PDB entry 6ACD | electron microscopy, 3.90 A resolution | chains A and B of the 3 polymer chains in the assembly

== Chain A (and B) ==
Protein: Spike glycoprotein
Organism: Human SARS coronavirus
Notes: chain B of this document is another copy of the same molecule, construct and numbering; everything in this record applies to it too
UniProtKB: P59594 (SPIKE_CVHSA); residue numbers follow UniProt; this construct covers 1-1196
Sequence (1203 residues; each row starts with the number of its first residue):
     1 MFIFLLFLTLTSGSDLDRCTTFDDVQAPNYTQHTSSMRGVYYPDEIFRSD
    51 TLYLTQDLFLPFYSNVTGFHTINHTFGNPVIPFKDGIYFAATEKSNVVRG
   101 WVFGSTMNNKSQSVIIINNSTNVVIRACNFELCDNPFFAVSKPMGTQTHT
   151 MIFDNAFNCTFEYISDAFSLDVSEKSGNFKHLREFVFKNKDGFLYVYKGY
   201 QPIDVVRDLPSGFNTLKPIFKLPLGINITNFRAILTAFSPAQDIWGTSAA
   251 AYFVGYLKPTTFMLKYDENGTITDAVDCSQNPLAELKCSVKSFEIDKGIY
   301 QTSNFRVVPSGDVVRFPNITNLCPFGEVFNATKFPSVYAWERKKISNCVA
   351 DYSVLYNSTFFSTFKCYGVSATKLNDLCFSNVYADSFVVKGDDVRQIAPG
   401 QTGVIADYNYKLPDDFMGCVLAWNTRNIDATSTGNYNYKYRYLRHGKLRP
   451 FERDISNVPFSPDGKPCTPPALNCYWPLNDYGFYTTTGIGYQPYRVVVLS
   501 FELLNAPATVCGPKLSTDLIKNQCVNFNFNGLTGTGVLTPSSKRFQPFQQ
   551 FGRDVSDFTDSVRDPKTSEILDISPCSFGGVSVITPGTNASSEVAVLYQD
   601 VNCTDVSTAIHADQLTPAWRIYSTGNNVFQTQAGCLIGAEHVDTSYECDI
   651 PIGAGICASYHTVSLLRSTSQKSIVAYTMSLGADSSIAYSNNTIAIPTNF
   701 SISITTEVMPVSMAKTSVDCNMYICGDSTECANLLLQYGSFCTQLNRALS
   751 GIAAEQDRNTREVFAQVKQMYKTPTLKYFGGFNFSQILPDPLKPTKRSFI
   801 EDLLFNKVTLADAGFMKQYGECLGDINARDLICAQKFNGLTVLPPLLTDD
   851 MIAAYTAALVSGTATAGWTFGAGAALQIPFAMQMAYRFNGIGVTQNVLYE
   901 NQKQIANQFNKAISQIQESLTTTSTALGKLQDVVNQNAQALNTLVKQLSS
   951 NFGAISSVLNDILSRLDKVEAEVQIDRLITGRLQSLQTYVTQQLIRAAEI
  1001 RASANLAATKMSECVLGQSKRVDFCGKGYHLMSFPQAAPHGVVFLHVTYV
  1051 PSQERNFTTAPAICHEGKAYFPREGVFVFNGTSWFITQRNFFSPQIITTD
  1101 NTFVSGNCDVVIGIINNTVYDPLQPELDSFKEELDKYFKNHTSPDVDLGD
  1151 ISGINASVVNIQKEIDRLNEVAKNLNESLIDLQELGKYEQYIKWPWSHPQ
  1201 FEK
Unresolved in the structure: 1-17, 240-243, 661-673, 812-831, 1120-1203
Construct notes: expression tag (1197-1203)
Curated features (UniProtKB/Swiss-Prot):
  - region: Ser-798 to Tyr-819 (Fusion peptide 1), Lys-817 to Phe-837 (Fusion peptide 2), Asp-1145 to Glu-1184 (Heptad repeat 2)
  - site (Cleavage): Arg-667, Ser-668, Arg-797, Ser-798
  - glycosylation (N-linked (GlcNAc...) asparagine): Asn-29, Asn-65, Asn-73, Asn-109, Asn-118, Asn-119, Asn-158, Asn-227, Asn-269, Asn-318, Asn-330, Asn-357, Asn-589, Asn-602, Asn-691, Asn-699, Asn-783, Asn-1056, Asn-1080, Asn-1116 and 3 more in UniProt
  - natural variant: Ser-49 (S49L: In strain: Isolate GZ50), Gly-77 (G77D: In strain: Isolate BJ01, Isolate BJ02 and 7 more), Asn-78 (N78D: In strain: Isolate GD03), Asn-118 (N118S: In strain: Isolate Shanghai LY), Ala-139 (A139V: In strain: Isolate GD03), Met-144 (M144L: In strain: Isolate BJ03), Gln-147 (Q147R: In strain: Isolate GD03), Phe-193 (F193S: In strain: Isolate Shanghai LY), Asn-227 (N227K: In strain: Isolate SZ3), Ser-239 (S239L: In strain: Isolate GD01 and Isolate SZ3), Ile-244 (I244T: In strain: Isolate BJ01, Isolate BJ02 and 8 more), Thr-261 (T261K: In strain: Isolate SZ3), 31 further natural variant entries in UniProt
  - mutagenesis: Cys-323 (C323A: No effect on human ACE2 binding in vitro), Cys-348 (C348A: Complete loss of human ACE2 binding in vitro), Glu-452 (E452A: 90% loss of human ACE2 binding in vitro), Asp-454 (D454A: Complete loss of human ACE2 binding in vitro), Asp-463 (D463A: Partial loss of human ACE2 binding in vitro), Cys-467 (C467A: Complete loss of human ACE2 binding in vitro), Cys-474 (C474A: Complete loss of human ACE2 binding in vitro), Asp-480 (D480A: No effect on human ACE2 binding in vitro), Arg-667 (R667S: 40% loss of cell-cell fusion), Lys-672 (K672S: No effect on cell-cell fusion), Arg-797 (R797N: Complete loss of trypsin-induced membrane fusion)
Cystine bridges: Cys-128/Cys-159, Cys-278/Cys-288, Cys-323/Cys-348, Cys-366/Cys-419, Cys-378/Cys-511, Cys-467/Cys-474, Cys-524/Cys-576, Cys-603/Cys-635, Cys-648/Cys-657, Cys-720/Cys-742, Cys-725/Cys-731, Cys-1014/Cys-1025, Cys-1064/Cys-1108

== How chain A and chain B interact ==
Pairs across the interface (169; chain A residue first):
  Tyr-42(A) / Phe-548(B)  hydrophobic
  Asp-44(A) / Phe-548(B)
  Glu-45(A) / Asn-505(B)
  Glu-45(A) / Ala-506(B)
  Glu-45(A) / Phe-548(B)
  Glu-45(A) / Gln-549(B)
  Glu-45(A) / Gln-550(B)
  Ile-46(A) / Gln-549(B)
  Ile-46(A) / Arg-553(B)
  Phe-47(A) / Lys-543(B)
  Phe-47(A) / Phe-545(B)  hydrophobic
  Phe-47(A) / Gln-549(B)
  Phe-47(A) / Phe-551(B)  hydrogen bond (backbone-backbone)
  Phe-47(A) / Gly-552(B)
  Arg-48(A) / Gly-552(B)
  Arg-48(A) / Arg-553(B)
  Lys-110(A) / Ser-456(B)  hydrogen bond (backbone-side chain)
  Gln-112(A) / Ile-455(B)
  Gln-112(A) / Ser-456(B)
  Thr-160(A) / Arg-453(B)
  Asn-189(A) / Arg-449(B)
  Asp-191(A) / Pro-450(B)
  Asp-191(A) / Phe-451(B)
  Gly-192(A) / Pro-450(B)
  Gly-192(A) / Phe-451(B)
  Phe-193(A) / Arg-342(B)
  Phe-193(A) / Tyr-383(B)  hydrophobic
  Phe-193(A) / Glu-502(B)
  Pro-218(A) / Phe-548(B)  hydrophobic
  Lys-221(A) / Glu-502(B)  salt bridge
  Lys-221(A) / Asn-505(B)
  Pro-223(A) / Arg-342(B)  hydrogen bond (backbone-side chain)
  Gly-225(A) / Phe-451(B)
  Gly-225(A) / Glu-452(B)
  Gly-225(A) / Arg-453(B)  hydrogen bond (backbone-backbone)
  Ile-226(A) / Arg-449(B)
  Asn-227(A) / Arg-444(B)
  Asn-227(A) / Arg-449(B)  hydrogen bond
  Asn-227(A) / Glu-452(B)
  Ile-228(A) / Arg-449(B)
  Asn-269(A) / Arg-544(B)  hydrogen bond
  Gly-400(A) / Lys-968(B)
  Gln-401(A) / Asp-967(B)  hydrogen bond
  Gln-401(A) / Lys-968(B)
  Asp-719(A) / Asn-304(B)  hydrogen bond
  Asp-719(A) / Arg-306(B)  salt bridge
  Asp-719(A) / Phe-578(B)
  Asn-721(A) / Asn-304(B)
  Asn-721(A) / Arg-306(B)
  Met-722(A) / Phe-578(B)  hydrophobic
  Gln-737(A) / Asn-951(B)
  Gln-737(A) / Phe-952(B)
  Gln-737(A) / Gly-953(B)  hydrogen bond (backbone-backbone)
  Tyr-738(A) / Phe-952(B)
  Tyr-738(A) / Gly-953(B)
  Gly-739(A) / Ser-950(B)  hydrogen bond (backbone-side chain)
  Ser-740(A) / Gln-947(B)
  Phe-741(A) / Gln-947(B)
  Gln-744(A) / Thr-943(B)
  Gln-744(A) / Gln-947(B)
  Arg-761(A) / Met-679(B)
  Lys-768(A) / Gly-682(B)
  Lys-768(A) / Ala-683(B)  hydrogen bond (backbone-backbone)
  Gln-769(A) / Ala-683(B)
  Gln-769(A) / Ser-685(B)
  Met-770(A) / Leu-681(B)  hydrophobic
  Met-770(A) / Gly-682(B)
  Met-770(A) / Ala-683(B)  hydrogen bond (backbone-backbone)
  Met-770(A) / Asp-684(B)
  Met-770(A) / Ser-685(B)  hydrogen bond (backbone-backbone)
  Tyr-771(A) / Ser-685(B)
  Tyr-771(A) / Ile-687(B)  hydrophobic
  Lys-772(A) / Ser-685(B)  hydrogen bond (backbone-backbone)
  Lys-772(A) / Ser-686(B)
  Phe-779(A) / Tyr-689(B)  hydrophobic
  Ile-832(A) / Gln-632(B)  hydrogen bond (backbone-side chain)
  Cys-833(A) / Asp-600(B)
  Cys-833(A) / Val-601(B)
  Cys-833(A) / Gln-632(B)  hydrogen bond
  Ala-834(A) / Asp-600(B)
  Gln-835(A) / Ile-573(B)
  Gln-835(A) / Pro-575(B)  hydrogen bond (side chain-backbone)
  Gln-835(A) / Cys-576(B)  hydrogen bond (side chain-backbone)
  Lys-836(A) / Pro-575(B)
  Lys-836(A) / Phe-578(B)
  Phe-837(A) / Phe-558(B)  hydrophobic
  Phe-837(A) / Ser-574(B)
  Phe-837(A) / Pro-575(B)
  Asn-838(A) / Phe-558(B)
  Gly-839(A) / Phe-578(B)
  Pro-844(A) / Gly-653(B)
  Pro-845(A) / Gly-653(B)
  Pro-845(A) / Ala-654(B)
  Leu-846(A) / Pro-651(B)  hydrophobic
  Leu-846(A) / Gly-653(B)
  Leu-846(A) / Ala-654(B)
  Leu-846(A) / Gly-655(B)  hydrogen bond (backbone-backbone)
  Leu-847(A) / Leu-681(B)  hydrophobic
  Thr-848(A) / Ala-654(B)
  Thr-848(A) / Gly-655(B)  hydrogen bond (side chain-backbone)
  Met-851(A) / Leu-681(B)  hydrophobic
  Tyr-855(A) / Leu-681(B)  hydrogen bond (side chain-backbone)
  Ala-864(A) / Tyr-689(B)  hydrogen bond (backbone-side chain)
  Thr-865(A) / Ile-687(B)
  Thr-865(A) / Tyr-689(B)
  Trp-868(A) / Arg-1089(B)
  Thr-869(A) / Tyr-1029(B)
  Thr-869(A) / Arg-1089(B)  hydrogen bond
  Ala-872(A) / Lys-1027(B)
  Ala-872(A) / Gly-1028(B)
  Leu-876(A) / Ile-694(B)
  Leu-876(A) / Ala-695(B)  hydrogen bond (backbone-backbone)
  Leu-876(A) / Pro-697(B)
  Gln-877(A) / Ala-688(B)
  Gln-877(A) / Thr-693(B)
  Gln-877(A) / Ile-694(B)
  Gln-877(A) / Ala-695(B)
  Ile-878(A) / Tyr-689(B)
  Ile-878(A) / Ile-694(B)  hydrophobic
  Pro-879(A) / Tyr-689(B)
  Phe-880(A) / Tyr-689(B)
  Met-882(A) / Pro-1061(B)  hydrophobic
  Tyr-886(A) / Val-1076(B)  hydrophobic
  Asn-889(A) / Glu-1074(B)
  Asn-889(A) / Gly-1075(B)
  Val-893(A) / Glu-1074(B)
  Thr-894(A) / Glu-1074(B)
  Thr-894(A) / Phe-1103(B)
  Gln-895(A) / Phe-1071(B)
  Gln-895(A) / Pro-1072(B)
  Gln-895(A) / Glu-1074(B)
  Gln-895(A) / Val-1076(B)
  Asn-896(A) / Phe-1071(B)
  Asn-896(A) / Phe-1103(B)
  Asn-896(A) / Ser-1105(B)  hydrogen bond
  Tyr-899(A) / Pro-1061(B)
  Tyr-899(A) / Phe-1071(B)  hydrophobic
  Tyr-899(A) / Val-1110(B)
  Glu-900(A) / Ser-1105(B)
  Glu-900(A) / Val-1110(B)
  Val-945(A) / Ser-556(B)
  Val-945(A) / Phe-558(B)  hydrophobic
  Leu-948(A) / Asp-557(B)
  Ser-949(A) / Ser-556(B)
  Ser-949(A) / Asp-557(B)
  Ser-957(A) / Asp-557(B)
  Asn-960(A) / Thr-533(B)
  Leu-963(A) / Lys-373(B)
  Ser-964(A) / Lys-373(B)
  Ser-964(A) / Leu-377(B)
  Arg-965(A) / Gly-368(B)  hydrogen bond (side chain-backbone)
  Arg-965(A) / Val-369(B)
  Arg-965(A) / Ser-370(B)  hydrogen bond (backbone-side chain)
  Arg-965(A) / Leu-503(B)
  Leu-966(A) / Ser-370(B)
  Leu-966(A) / Lys-373(B)  hydrogen bond (backbone-side chain)
  Asp-967(A) / Ser-370(B)  hydrogen bond (backbone-side chain)
  Asp-967(A) / Thr-372(B)  hydrogen bond
  Gln-984(A) / Gln-984(B)
  Gln-987(A) / Thr-988(B)  hydrogen bond
  Leu-994(A) / Ile-995(B)  hydrophobic
  Arg-1001(A) / Glu-999(B)  salt bridge
  Thr-1009(A) / Arg-1021(B)
  Glu-1013(A) / Arg-1021(B)  salt bridge
  Glu-1013(A) / Val-1022(B)
  Glu-1013(A) / Phe-1024(B)
  Leu-1016(A) / Asp-1023(B)
  Arg-1021(A) / Arg-1021(B)
  Asp-1100(A) / Asp-1100(B)
Interface residues without a listed pair, chain A (108 interface residues in all): Ser-49, Thr-51, Pro-399, Cys-742, Arg-747, Arg-758, Pro-774, Thr-841, Leu-843, Ala-874, Ala-875, Val-958, Thr-991, Ile-995, Ala-998, Ser-1012
Interface residues without a listed pair, chain B (112 interface residues in all): Phe-416, Pro-459, Asp-554, Val-555, Thr-559, Ser-577, Gly-579, Gln-599, Phe-629, Cys-648, Ile-652, Ile-656, Ile-696, Lys-929, Gln-939, Lys-946, Thr-991, Pro-1051, Glu-1054, Arg-1073, Phe-1077

== In short ==
108 residues of chain A face 112 of chain B across their interface; the contacts include 31 hydrogen bonds and
4 salt bridges. Among the polar pairs are Lys-221(A)/Glu-502(B), Asp-719(A)/Arg-306(B) and
Arg-1001(A)/Glu-999(B). Curated annotation (UniProt) lists 11 mutagenesis sites on chain A.
Chain A and chain B are both Spike glycoprotein (Human SARS coronavirus); the structure, Trypsin-cleaved and
low pH-treated SARS-CoV spike glycoprotein and ACE2 complex, ACE2-free conformation with one RBD in ..., was
determined by electron microscopy, deposited together with 6ACC, 6ACG, 6ACJ and 6ACK.
